PDB entry 5I8X | X-ray diffraction, 1.89 A resolution | chains A and C of the 5 polymer chains in the assembly

Chain A (and C):
Protein: Fucose-binding lectin
From: Pseudomonas aeruginosa
Notes: chain C of this document is another copy of the same molecule, construct and numbering; everything in this record applies to it too
Reference sequence: A0A069Q9V4 (A0A069Q9V4_PSEAI); residues 1-114 here correspond to UniProt positions 2-115 (UniProt number = residue number + 1)
Amino-acid sequence (114 residues; numbered 1 to 114; the number before each row is that of its first residue):
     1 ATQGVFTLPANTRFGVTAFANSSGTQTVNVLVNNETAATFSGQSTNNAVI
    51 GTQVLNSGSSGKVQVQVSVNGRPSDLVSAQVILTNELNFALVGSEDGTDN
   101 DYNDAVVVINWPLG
Bound ions: Ca2+ site 1: Asn21, Asp101, Asn103, Asp104 (together with ZDC) (shared with 1 residue of chain D); Ca2+ site 2: Glu95, Asp99, Asp101, Asp104 (together with ZDC); Ca2+ site 3: Gly114 (together with ZDC) (shared with 4 residues of chain D)
Ligand contacts: ZDC (3,7-anhydro-2,8-dideoxy-L-glycero-D-gluco-octonic acid): Asn21, Ser22, Ser23, Thr45, Glu95, Asp96, Gly97, Asp99, Asp101, Asn103, Asp104

Interface between chain A and chain C:
Residue-residue contacts (18):
  Ala1(A) - Thr84(C)
  Thr2(A) - Thr84(C)  hydrogen bond (backbone-side chain)
  Val5(A) - Asn85(C)
  Phe6(A) - Asn85(C)
  Thr7(A) - Asn85(C)  hydrogen bond
  Ala79(A) - Ile82(C)
  Gln80(A) - Gln80(C)
  Gln80(A) - Val81(C)
  Gln80(A) - Ile82(C)  hydrogen bond (backbone-backbone)
  Val81(A) - Gln80(C)
  Ile82(A) - Ala79(C)
  Ile82(A) - Gln80(C)  hydrogen bond (backbone-backbone)
  Thr84(A) - Ala1(C)
  Thr84(A) - Thr2(C)  hydrogen bond (side chain-backbone)
  Thr84(A) - Gln3(C)
  Asn85(A) - Val5(C)
  Asn85(A) - Phe6(C)
  Asn85(A) - Thr7(C)  hydrogen bond
Also at the interface, not in a pair above, chain A (13 interface residues in all): Gln3, Leu83
Also at the interface, not in a pair above, chain C (13 interface residues in all): Leu83

In short:
Chain A and chain C each contribute 13 residues to their interface; the contacts include 6 hydrogen bonds.
Among the polar pairs are Thr2(A)-Thr84(C), Thr7(A)-Asn85(C) and Gln80(A)-Ile82(C). Chain A binds compound
ZDC. The Ca2+ site 1 is built by Asn21(A), Asp101(A), Asn103(A) and Asp104(A).
Chain A and chain C are both Fucose-binding lectin (Pseudomonas aeruginosa); the structure, Bicyclic
antimibrocial peptides, was determined by X-ray diffraction, deposited together with 5I8M and 5NGQ.
